Entry 1JI1 (X-ray diffraction, 1.60 A resolution); this record covers chain A.

[Chain A]
Protein: Alpha-amylase I
From: Thermoactinomyces vulgaris
Notes: EC 3.2.1.1
UniProt: Q60053 (NEPU1_THEVU); residues 1-637 here correspond to UniProt positions 30-666 (UniProt number = residue number + 29)
Amino-acid sequence (637 residues; each row starts with the number of its first residue):
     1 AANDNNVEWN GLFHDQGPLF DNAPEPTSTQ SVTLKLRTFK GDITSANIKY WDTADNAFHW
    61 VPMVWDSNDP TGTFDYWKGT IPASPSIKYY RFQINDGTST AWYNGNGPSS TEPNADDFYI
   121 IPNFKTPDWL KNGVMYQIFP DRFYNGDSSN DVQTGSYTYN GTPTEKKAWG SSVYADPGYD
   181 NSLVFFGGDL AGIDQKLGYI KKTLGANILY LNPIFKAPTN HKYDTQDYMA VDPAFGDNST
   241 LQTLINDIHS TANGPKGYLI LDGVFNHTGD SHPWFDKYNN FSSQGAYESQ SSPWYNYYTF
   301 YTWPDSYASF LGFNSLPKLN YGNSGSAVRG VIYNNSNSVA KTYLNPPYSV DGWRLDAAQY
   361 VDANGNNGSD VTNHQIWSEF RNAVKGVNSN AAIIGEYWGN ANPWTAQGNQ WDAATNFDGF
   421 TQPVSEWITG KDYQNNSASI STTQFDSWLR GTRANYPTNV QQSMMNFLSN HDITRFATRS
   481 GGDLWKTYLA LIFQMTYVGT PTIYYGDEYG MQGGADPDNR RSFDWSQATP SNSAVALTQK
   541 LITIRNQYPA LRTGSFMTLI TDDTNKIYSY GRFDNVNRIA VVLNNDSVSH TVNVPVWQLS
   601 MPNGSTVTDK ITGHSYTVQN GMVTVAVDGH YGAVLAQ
Curated features (UniProtKB/Swiss-Prot):
  - active site: Asp356 (Nucleophile), Glu396 (Proton donor)
  - binding site (Ca(2+)): Ala2, Asp4, Asn6, Asp42, Asp96, Asn145, Asp147, Asn150, Asp151, Gly187, Asp189, Asp276, Asn280, Phe281, Ser283, Glu288
  - binding site (substrate): His267, Arg354, His471, Asp472, Asp516, Arg520
  - site: Asp472 (Transition state stabilizer)
Metal / ion sites: Ca2+ site 1: Ala2, Asp4, Asn6, Asp42, Asp96; Ca2+ site 2: Asn145, Asp147, Asn150, Asp151, Gly187, Asp189; Ca2+ site 3: Asp276, Asn279, Phe281, Ser283, Glu288

[In short]
Ala2, Asp4, Asn6, Asp42 and Asp96 coordinate Ca2+ site 1. Asn145, Asp147, Asn150, Asp151, Gly187 and Asp189
form the Ca2+ site 2. From UniProt: active-site residues Asp356 and Glu396, 16 Ca2+-binding residues and 6
substrate-binding residues.
Chain A is Alpha-amylase I (Thermoactinomyces vulgaris); the structure, Crystal Structure Analysis of
Thermoactinomyces vulgaris R-47 alpha-Amylase 1, was determined by X-ray diffraction.
